Entry 6K1P (electron microscopy, 3.87 A resolution); this record covers chains C and I of the 11 polymer chains in the assembly.

Chain C:
Protein: Histone H2A
Organism: Xenopus laevis
Reference sequence: Q6AZJ8 (Q6AZJ8_XENLA); residues 1-129 here correspond to UniProt positions 2-130 (UniProt number = residue number + 1)
Sequence (129 residues; numbered 1 to 129; the number before each row is that of its first residue):
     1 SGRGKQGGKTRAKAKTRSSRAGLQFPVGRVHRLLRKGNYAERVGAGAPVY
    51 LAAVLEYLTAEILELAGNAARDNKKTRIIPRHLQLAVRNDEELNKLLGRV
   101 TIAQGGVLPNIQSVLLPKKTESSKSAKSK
Not modelled in the structure: 1-11, 119-129

Chain I:
Molecule: 167-nt DNA strand
Organism: Escherichia coli K-12
Sequence (167 nucleotides; numbered 1 to 167; the number before each row is that of its first residue):
     1 CTCGAGAATCCCGGTGCCGAGGCCGCTCAATTGGTCGTAGACAGCTCTAG
    51 CACCGCTTAAACGCACGTACGCGCTGTCCCCCGCGTTTTAACCGCCAAGG
   101 GGATTACTCCCTAGTCTCCAGGCACGTGTCAGATATATACATCCGATAGC
   151 TTGTCGAGAAGTACTAG
Not modelled in the structure: 1, 148-167

Chain C / chain I interface:
Pairs across the interface (13):
  Arg29(C) - DG122(I)  phosphate contact
  Arg29(C) - DC123(I)  salt bridge to the phosphate
  Arg42(C) - DT112(I)  hydrogen bond to the sugar
  Arg42(C) - DA113(I)  phosphate contact
  Val43(C) - DT112(I)  sugar contact
  Val43(C) - DA113(I)  hydrogen bond to the phosphate
  Gly44(C) - DT112(I)  phosphate contact
  Ala45(C) - DT112(I)  hydrogen bond to the phosphate
  Lys75(C) - DG132(I)  phosphate contact
  Thr76(C) - DA131(I)  hydrogen bond to the phosphate
  Thr76(C) - DG132(I)  hydrogen bond to the phosphate
  Arg77(C) - DA131(I)  sugar contact
  Arg77(C) - DG132(I)  hydrogen bond to the phosphate

Summary:
Chain C and chain I form an interface of 8 and 6 residues respectively, with 6 hydrogen bonds and 1 salt
bridge. Among the polar pairs are Arg42(C)-DT112(I), Val43(C)-DA113(I) and Ala45(C)-DT112(I).
Here chain C is Histone H2A (Xenopus laevis) and chain I is a 167-nt DNA strand (Escherichia coli K-12). Entry
6K1P (The complex of ISWI-nucleosome in the ADP.BeF-bound state) was determined by electron microscopy,
deposited together with 6JYL and 6IRO.
